Entry 5XVO (X-ray diffraction, 3.10 A resolution); this record covers chains E and R of the 10 polymer chains in the assembly.

Chain E:
Molecule: CRISPR-associated endoribonuclease Cas2
From: Enterococcus faecalis TX0027
Notes: EC 3.1.-.-
Reference sequence: E6GPD6 (E6GPD6_ENTFL); residues 1-109 here = UniProt positions 1-109
Chain sequence (109 residues; row label = number of the first residue in the row):
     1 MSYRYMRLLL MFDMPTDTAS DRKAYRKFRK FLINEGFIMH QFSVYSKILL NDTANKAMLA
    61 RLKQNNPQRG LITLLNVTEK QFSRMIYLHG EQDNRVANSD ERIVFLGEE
Not modelled in the structure: 1-2, 109
Metal / ion sites: Mg2+: Phe12, Asp13, Ser43 (shared with DC-8(R) of chain R)
What the authors report for this chain:
  - binding site for the 46-nt DNA strand: Thr78, Lys80, Gln81, Arg84

Chain R:
Molecule: 69-nt DNA strand
Sequence (69 nucleotides; numbered -22 to 46; the number before each row is that of its first residue; numbers below 1 keep their minus sign (DT-22 is residue -22)):
   -22 TTCGTAGCTG AGGCCTCAGC TACGTTCCGT TTTAGAGTCA TGTTGTTTAG AATGGTACCA
    38 AAACCTCGG
Not modelled in the structure: -22
Metal / ion sites: Mg2+: DC-8 (shared with Phe12(E), Asp13(E), Ser43(E) of chain E)

Chain E / chain R interface:
Contacting residue pairs - 32 pairs, chain E then chain R:
  Arg4(E) - DT18(R)  base contact
  Arg4(E) - DG19(R)  hydrogen bond to the base
  Phe12(E) - DC-8(R)  phosphate contact
  Phe12(E) - DT-7(R)  phosphate contact
  Asp13(E) - DC-8(R)  phosphate contact
  Met14(E) - DC-9(R)  sugar contact
  Met14(E) - DC-8(R)  hydrogen bond to the phosphate
  Pro15(E) - DC-9(R)  phosphate contact
  Thr16(E) - DC-9(R)  hydrogen bond to the phosphate
  Asp17(E) - DG-10(R)  phosphate contact
  Asp17(E) - DC-9(R)  phosphate contact
  Tyr25(E) - DC-8(R)  sugar contact
  Tyr25(E) - DT-7(R)  hydrogen bond to the phosphate
  Arg29(E) - DT-7(R)  salt bridge to the phosphate
  Arg29(E) - DC-6(R)  salt bridge to the phosphate
  Met39(E) - DT-7(R)  phosphate contact
  Phe42(E) - DC-8(R)  phosphate contact
  Phe42(E) - DT-7(R)  sugar contact
  Ser43(E) - DC-8(R)  hydrogen bond to the phosphate
  Ser43(E) - DT-7(R)  hydrogen bond to the phosphate
  Tyr45(E) - DT-7(R)  hydrogen bond to the phosphate
  Leu50(E) - DA17(R)  phosphate contact
  Asn51(E) - DA17(R)  hydrogen bond to the phosphate
  Asn51(E) - DT18(R)  base contact
  Asp52(E) - DT18(R)  base contact
  Thr53(E) - DC16(R)  base contact
  Thr53(E) - DA17(R)  hydrogen bond to the base
  Thr53(E) - DT18(R)  hydrogen bond to the base
  Arg61(E) - DT15(R)  salt bridge to the phosphate
  Gln64(E) - DG14(R)  hydrogen bond to the phosphate
  Arg84(E) - DA26(R)  sugar contact
  Arg84(E) - DG27(R)  salt bridge to the phosphate

In short:
20 residues of chain E and 13 residues of chain R are in contact; the contacts include 11 hydrogen bonds and 4
salt bridges. Polar pairs include Arg4(E)-DG19(R), Thr53(E)-DA17(R) and Thr53(E)-DT18(R). From the paper: a
binding site for the 46-nt DNA strand at Thr78(E), Lys80(E) and Gln81(E) among others.
Here chain E is CRISPR-associated endoribonuclease Cas2 (Enterococcus faecalis TX0027) and chain R is a 69-nt
DNA strand. Entry 5XVO (E. fae Cas1-Cas2/prespacer/target ternary complex revealing DNA sampling and
half-integration states) was determined by X-ray diffraction (same publication as 5XVN and 5XVP).
